PDB entry 5VBC | X-ray diffraction, 2.10 A resolution | chains A and C

Chain A:
Name: Probable Histone-lysine N-methyltransferase ATXR5
From: Ricinus communis
Notes: EC 2.1.1.43; fragment: SET domain residues 146-374
UniProtKB: B9RU15 (ATXR5_RICCO); residue numbers follow UniProt; this construct covers 146-374
Amino-acid sequence (229 residues; row label = number of the first residue in the row):
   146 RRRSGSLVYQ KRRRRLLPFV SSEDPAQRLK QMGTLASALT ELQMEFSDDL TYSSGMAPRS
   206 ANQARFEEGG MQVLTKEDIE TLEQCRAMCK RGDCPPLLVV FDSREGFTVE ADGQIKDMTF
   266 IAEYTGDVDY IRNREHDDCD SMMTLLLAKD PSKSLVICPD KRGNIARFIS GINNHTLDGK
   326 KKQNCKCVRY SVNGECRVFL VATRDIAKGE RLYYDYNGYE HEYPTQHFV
Unresolved in the structure: 146-158
Ligand contacts: S-adenosylhomocysteine (SAH): Leu187, Arg249, Glu250, Gly251, Phe252, Asp285, Ser286, Arg312, Phe313, Ile314, Ser315, Gly316, Tyr358, Tyr361, Tyr368, Phe373, Val374
Curated features (UniProtKB/Swiss-Prot):
  - binding site (substrate): Met216, Arg334, Tyr364, Glu365
  - binding site (S-adenosyl-L-methionine): Glu250 to Phe252, Arg312 to Gly316, Tyr368, Val374

Chain C:
Name: Histone H3.1 peptide
UniProtKB: P59226 (H32_ARATH); residues 23-36 here correspond to UniProt positions 24-37 (UniProt number = residue number + 1)
Amino-acid sequence (14 residues; row label = number of the first residue in the row):
    23 KAARKSAPAT GGVK
Curated features (UniProtKB/Swiss-Prot):
  - site: Lys27 (Not N6-acetylated), Ala31 (Recognition by ATXR5 and ATXR6), Lys36 (Not N6-acetylated)
  - modified residue: Lys23 (N6-acetyllysine), Lys27 (N6,N6,N6-trimethyllysine), Ser28 (Phosphoserine), Lys36 (N6,N6,N6-trimethyllysine)
Reported in the primary citation:
  - post-translational modification sites: Lys23, Lys27, Ser28, Lys36 (citing earlier work)
  - mutagenesis - A24F (5-folds), A24I (5-folds), A24M (5-folds), A25R, A25W: increased catalytic activity
  - mutagenesis - S28A, S28G: decreased catalytic activity

How chain A and chain C interact:
Pairs across the interface - 57 pairs, chain A then chain C:
  Glu212(A) - Ala31(C)
  Gly215(A) - Ala31(C)
  Gly215(A) - Thr32(C)
  Met216(A) - Ala31(C)
  Gln217(A) - Pro30(C)
  Gln217(A) - Ala31(C)  hydrogen bond (backbone-backbone)
  Gln217(A) - Thr32(C)
  Gln217(A) - Gly33(C)  hydrogen bond (side chain-backbone)
  Gln217(A) - Gly34(C)  hydrogen bond (side chain-backbone)
  Asp262(A) - Lys36(C)  salt bridge
  Met263(A) - Val35(C)  hydrophobic
  Tyr269(A) - Lys27(C)  hydrogen bond
  Ile276(A) - Arg26(C)
  Arg279(A) - Ala24(C)
  Glu280(A) - Lys23(C)
  Glu280(A) - Ala24(C)
  Asp282(A) - Ala24(C)
  Asp285(A) - Lys27(C)
  Ser286(A) - Lys27(C)  hydrogen bond
  Met287(A) - Ala25(C)
  Met287(A) - Arg26(C)
  Met287(A) - Lys27(C)  hydrogen bond (backbone-backbone)
  Met288(A) - Lys27(C)
  Met288(A) - Ser28(C)
  Met288(A) - Ala29(C)
  Thr289(A) - Arg26(C)
  Thr289(A) - Lys27(C)  hydrogen bond (backbone-backbone)
  Thr289(A) - Ser28(C)
  Arg312(A) - Lys27(C)
  Lys331(A) - Gly34(C)  hydrogen bond (side chain-backbone)
  Lys331(A) - Val35(C)  hydrogen bond (side chain-backbone)
  Cys332(A) - Ala29(C)
  Cys332(A) - Pro30(C)
  Val333(A) - Pro30(C)
  Val333(A) - Gly34(C)
  Arg334(A) - Ala29(C)  hydrogen bond (side chain-backbone)
  Arg334(A) - Pro30(C)  hydrogen bond (backbone-backbone)
  Arg334(A) - Ala31(C)
  Tyr335(A) - Gly34(C)
  Thr348(A) - Lys36(C)  hydrogen bond (backbone-side chain)
  Tyr359(A) - Lys27(C)
  Tyr361(A) - Lys27(C)
  Tyr361(A) - Ser28(C)  hydrogen bond (backbone-backbone)
  Asn362(A) - Ser28(C)
  Gly363(A) - Ser28(C)  hydrogen bond (backbone-backbone)
  Gly363(A) - Pro30(C)
  Tyr364(A) - Ser28(C)  hydrogen bond (backbone-side chain)
  Tyr364(A) - Ala29(C)
  Tyr364(A) - Pro30(C)
  Glu365(A) - Arg26(C)  salt bridge
  Glu365(A) - Ser28(C)  hydrogen bond (backbone-side chain)
  Glu367(A) - Ala25(C)
  Glu367(A) - Arg26(C)  hydrogen bond (backbone-backbone)
  Tyr368(A) - Ala25(C)  hydrophobic
  Tyr368(A) - Arg26(C)
  Tyr368(A) - Lys27(C)
  Pro369(A) - Ala25(C)
Interface residues without a listed pair, chain A (37 interface residues in all): Cys284, Val301, Ile314, Val346, Asp360
The authors on this interface:
  - residue pairs: Met263(A)-Val35(C) (hydrophobic contact), Glu280(A)-Ala24(C) (backbone contact), Asp282(A)-Ala24(C) (backbone contact), Met287(A)-Ala24(C) (hydrophobic contact), Val346(A)-Val35(C) (hydrophobic contact), Glu365(A)-Arg26(C) (salt bridge), Glu367(A)-Arg26(C) (pi stacking), Tyr368(A)-Ala25(C), Ser28(C)-Glu365(A) (hydrogen bond)
  - interface residues, chain C: Gly33(C), Gly34(C), Lys36(C)

Summary:
Chain A and chain C form an interface of 37 and 14 residues respectively, with 17 hydrogen bonds and 2 salt
bridges. Polar pairs include Asp262(A)-Lys36(C), Glu365(A)-Arg26(C) and Gln217(A)-Gly33(C). The authors report
hydrophobic contacts between Met263(A) and Val35(C), Met287(A) and Ala24(C) and Val346(A) and Val35(C);
backbone contacts between Glu280(A) and Ala24(C) and Asp282(A) and Ala24(C); a salt bridge between Glu365(A)
and Arg26(C). From the paper: A24F, A24I and A24M of chain C, among others, increase catalytic activity;
interface residues Gly33(C), Gly34(C) and Lys36(C); 7 substitutions were tested in all.
Here chain A is Probable Histone-lysine N-methyltransferase ATXR5 (Ricinus communis) and chain C is Histone
H3.1 peptide. Entry 5VBC (Crystal structure of ATXR5 in complex with histone H3.1) was determined by X-ray
diffraction together with 5VA6, 5VAB, 5VAC and 5VAH from the same study.
